7ZJS - chains A and B of the 3 polymer chains in the assembly; structure by X-ray diffraction, 3.24 A resolution.

Chain A:
Protein: Cohesin subunit SA-2
From: Homo sapiens
UniProtKB: Q8N3U4 (STAG2_HUMAN); residues 1-1231 here = UniProt positions 1-1231
Sequence (1231 residues; numbered 1 to 1231; the number before each row is that of its first residue):
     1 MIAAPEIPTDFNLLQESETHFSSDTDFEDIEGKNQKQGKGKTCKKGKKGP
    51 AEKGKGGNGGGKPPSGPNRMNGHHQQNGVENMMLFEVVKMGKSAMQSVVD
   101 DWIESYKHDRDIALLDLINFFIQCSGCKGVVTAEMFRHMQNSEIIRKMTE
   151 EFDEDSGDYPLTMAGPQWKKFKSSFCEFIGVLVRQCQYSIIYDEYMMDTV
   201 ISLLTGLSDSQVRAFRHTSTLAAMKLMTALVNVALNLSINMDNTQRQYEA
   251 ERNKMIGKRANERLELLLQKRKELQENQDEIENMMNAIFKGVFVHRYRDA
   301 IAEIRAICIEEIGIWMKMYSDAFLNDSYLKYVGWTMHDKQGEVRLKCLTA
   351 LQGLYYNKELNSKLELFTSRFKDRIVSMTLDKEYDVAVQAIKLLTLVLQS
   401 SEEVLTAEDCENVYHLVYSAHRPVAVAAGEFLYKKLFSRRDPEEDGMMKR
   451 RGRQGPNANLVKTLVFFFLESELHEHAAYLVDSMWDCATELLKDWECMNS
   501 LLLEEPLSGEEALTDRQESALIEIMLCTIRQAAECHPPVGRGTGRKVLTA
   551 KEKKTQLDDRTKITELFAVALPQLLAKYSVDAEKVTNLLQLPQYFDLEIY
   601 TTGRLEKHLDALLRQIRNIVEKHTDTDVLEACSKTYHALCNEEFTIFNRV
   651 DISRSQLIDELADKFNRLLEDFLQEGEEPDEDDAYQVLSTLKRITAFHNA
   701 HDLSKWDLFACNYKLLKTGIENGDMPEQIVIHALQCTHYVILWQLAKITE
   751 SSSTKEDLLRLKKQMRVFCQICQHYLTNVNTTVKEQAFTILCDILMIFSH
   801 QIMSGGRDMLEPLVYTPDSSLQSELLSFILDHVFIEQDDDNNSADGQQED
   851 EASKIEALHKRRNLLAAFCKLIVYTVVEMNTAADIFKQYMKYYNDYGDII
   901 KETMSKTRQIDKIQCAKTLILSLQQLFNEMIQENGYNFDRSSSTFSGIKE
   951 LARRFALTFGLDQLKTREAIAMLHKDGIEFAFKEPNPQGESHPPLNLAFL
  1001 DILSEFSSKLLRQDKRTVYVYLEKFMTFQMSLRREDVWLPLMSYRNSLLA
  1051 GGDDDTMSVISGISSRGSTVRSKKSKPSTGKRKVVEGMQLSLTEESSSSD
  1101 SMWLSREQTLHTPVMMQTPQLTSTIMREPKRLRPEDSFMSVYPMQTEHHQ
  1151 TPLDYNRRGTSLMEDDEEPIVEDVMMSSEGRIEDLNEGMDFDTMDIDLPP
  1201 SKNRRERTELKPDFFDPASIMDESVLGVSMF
Unresolved in the structure: 1-80, 255-259, 439-454, 506-510, 840-848, 960-963, 1049-1231
Construct notes: conflict Arg-545 (Lys in Q8N3U4), Lys-546 (Arg in Q8N3U4)
Swiss-Prot annotation at these positions:
  - modified residue: Met-1 (N-acetylmethionine), Lys-607 (N6-acetyllysine), Ser-1058 (Phosphoserine), Ser-1061 (Phosphoserine), Ser-1064 (Phosphoserine), Ser-1065 (Phosphoserine), Thr-1112 (Phosphothreonine), Ser-1177 (Phosphoserine), Ser-1178 (Phosphoserine)
  - natural variant: Arg-69 to Phe-1231 (deletion: In HPE13 and MKMS), Gln-140 to Phe-1231 (deletion: In MKMS), Arg-146 to Phe-1231 (deletion: In HPE13), Tyr-159 (Y159C: In MKMS), Arg-259 to Phe-1231 (deletion: In HPE13), Ser-327 (S327N: In MKMS), Cys-535 to Phe-1231 (deletion: In MKMS), Arg-604 (R604Q: In MKMS; uncertain significance), Lys-1009 (K1009N: In MKMS), Arg-1012 to Phe-1231 (deletion: In HPE13)

Chain B:
Protein: Double-strand-break repair protein rad21 homolog
From: Homo sapiens
UniProtKB: O60216 (RAD21_HUMAN); residues 1-631 here = UniProt positions 1-631
Sequence (631 residues; numbered 1 to 631; the number before each row is that of its first residue):
     1 MFYAHFVLSKRGPLAKIWLAAHWDKKLTKAHVFECNLESSVESIISPKVK
    51 MALRTSGHLLLGVVRIYHRKAKYLLADCNEAFIKIKMAFRPGVVDLPEEN
   101 REAAYNAITLPEEFHDFDQPLPDLDDIDVAQQFSLNQSRVEEITMREEVG
   151 NISILQENDFGDFGMDDREIMREGSAFEDDDMLVSTTTSNLLLESEQSTS
   201 NLNEKINHLEYEDQYKDDNFGEGNDGGILDDKLISNNDGGIFDDPPALSE
   251 AGVMLPEQPAHDDMDEDDNVSMGGPDSPDSVDPVEPMPTMTDQTTLVPNE
   301 EEAFALEPIDITVKETKAKRKRKLIVDSVKELDSKTIRAQLSDYSDIVTT
   351 LDLAPPTKKLMMWKETGGVEKLFSLPAQPLWNNRLLKLFTRCLTPLVPED
   401 LRKRRKGGEADNLDEFLKEFENPEVPREDQQQQHQQRDVIDEPIIEEPSR
   451 LQESVMEASRTNIDESAMPPPPPQGVKRKAGQIDPEPVMPPQQVEQMEIP
   501 PVELPPEEPPNICQLIPELELLPEKEKEKEKEKEDDEEEEDEDASGGDQD
   551 QEERRWNKRTQQMLHGLQRALAKTGAESISLLELCRNTNRKQAAAKFYSF
   601 LVLKKQQAIELTQEEPYSDIIATPGPRFHII
Unresolved in the structure: 1-320, 395-631
Swiss-Prot annotation at these positions:
  - region: Ile-154 to Met-171 (Interaction with NIPBL)
  - site (Cleavage): Arg-172, Glu-173, Asp-279, Ser-280, Arg-450, Leu-451
  - modified residue: Ser-46 (Phosphoserine), Ser-153 (Phosphoserine), Ser-175 (Phosphoserine), Ser-249 (Phosphoserine), Thr-394 (Phosphothreonine), Ser-454 (Phosphoserine), Ser-545 (Phosphoserine), Thr-623 (Phosphothreonine)
  - cross-link (Glycyl lysine isopeptide (Lys-Gly)): Lys-48 (interchain with G-Cter in SUMO2), Lys-216 (interchain with G-Cter in SUMO2), Lys-418 (interchain with G-Cter in SUMO2)
  - natural variant: Gln-197 to Ile-631 (deletion: In CDLS4), Pro-376 (P376R: In CDLS4), Gly-481 (G481R: Found in a radiation-sensitive cancer patient), Cys-585 (C585R: In CDLS4), Ala-622 (A622T: In MGS)
  - mutagenesis: Met-1 to Asp-126 (Abolishes interaction with SMC1), Asp-126 to Asp-282 (Abolishes binding to SMARCA5), Arg-172 (R172A: Abolishes first cleavage by ESPL1, no effect on nuclear localization), Asp-276 to Ser-280 (Loss of cleavage by caspase-3 or caspase-7), Asp-279 (D279A/E: Loss of cleavage by caspase-3 or caspase-7), Asp-282 (D282E: No effect on cleavage by caspase-3 or caspase-7), Arg-450 (R450A: Abolishes second cleavage by ESPL1, no effect on nuclear localization)

Chain A / chain B interface:
Residue-residue contacts (144; chain A residue first):
  Thr-149(A) with Arg-322(B), hydrogen bond (backbone-side chain); Leu-324(B)
  Phe-152(A) with Arg-322(B); Leu-324(B), hydrophobic
  Glu-154(A) with Arg-322(B), salt bridge; Lys-323(B); Leu-324(B)
  Asp-155(A) with Lys-323(B), hydrogen bond (backbone-side chain)
  Ser-156(A) with Lys-323(B)
  Gly-157(A) with Lys-323(B); Ile-325(B)
  Asp-209(A) with Lys-330(B), salt bridge
  Ser-210(A) with Lys-330(B)
  Gln-211(A) with Val-326(B); Asp-327(B), hydrogen bond (backbone-backbone); Ser-328(B)
  Val-212(A) with Leu-324(B), hydrophobic; Ile-325(B)
  Arg-213(A) with Ile-325(B), hydrogen bond (backbone-backbone); Asp-327(B), salt bridge
  Arg-216(A) with Asp-327(B), salt bridge
  His-295(A) with Glu-331(B)
  Arg-296(A) with Lys-330(B); Glu-331(B)
  Arg-298(A) with Glu-331(B), salt bridge; Leu-332(B), hydrogen bond (backbone-backbone); Asp-333(B); Ser-334(B), hydrogen bond; Ile-337(B)
  Asp-299(A) with Lys-330(B); Leu-332(B)
  Ala-300(A) with Val-329(B); Lys-330(B), hydrogen bond (backbone-backbone)
  Ile-301(A) with Asp-327(B)
  Arg-305(A) with Leu-332(B)
  Trp-334(A) with Leu-341(B), hydrophobic
  His-337(A) with Gln-340(B); Leu-341(B); Tyr-344(B); Ile-347(B)
  Asp-338(A) with Ile-347(B)
  Lys-339(A) with Gln-340(B); Asp-343(B), hydrogen bond (side chain-backbone); Tyr-344(B); Asp-346(B), salt bridge
  Arg-344(A) with Ile-347(B)
  Arg-374(A) with Tyr-344(B); Ile-347(B); Val-348(B)
  Ser-377(A) with Tyr-344(B)
  Leu-380(A) with Val-348(B); Thr-349(B), hydrogen bond (backbone-backbone); Thr-350(B); Leu-351(B)
  Asp-381(A) with Ile-347(B)
  Lys-382(A) with Asp-346(B), hydrogen bond (side chain-backbone); Ile-347(B), hydrogen bond (backbone-backbone); Val-348(B)
  Tyr-384(A) with Asp-352(B)
  His-415(A) with Leu-351(B)
  Tyr-418(A) with Leu-353(B); Ala-354(B), hydrogen bond (backbone-backbone)
  Ser-419(A) with Leu-351(B); Asp-352(B); Ala-354(B)
  Ala-420(A) with Asp-352(B), hydrogen bond (backbone-backbone); Ala-354(B), hydrophobic
  Leu-473(A) with Pro-356(B)
  His-474(A) with Leu-353(B); Ala-354(B), hydrogen bond (side chain-backbone); Pro-355(B), hydrogen bond (side chain-backbone); Pro-356(B)
  Glu-475(A) with Pro-356(B), hydrogen bond (backbone-backbone); Thr-357(B)
  His-476(A) with Pro-355(B), hydrogen bond (side chain-backbone); Pro-356(B); Thr-357(B); Lys-358(B), hydrogen bond (side chain-backbone); Met-361(B)
  Ala-478(A) with Met-361(B), hydrophobic
  Tyr-479(A) with Ala-354(B), hydrophobic; Pro-355(B); Met-361(B), hydrophobic
  Glu-523(A) with Lys-358(B), salt bridge
  Leu-526(A) with Lys-358(B)
  Val-539(A) with Met-361(B), hydrophobic; Lys-364(B); Glu-365(B)
  Gly-540(A) with Lys-364(B)
  Asn-587(A) with Lys-358(B), hydrogen bond
  Asp-627(A) with Lys-359(B), salt bridge
  Glu-630(A) with Trp-381(B)
  Lys-634(A) with Trp-381(B)
  His-637(A) with Trp-381(B); Asn-382(B), hydrogen bond
  Ala-696(A) with Trp-381(B)
  Asn-699(A) with Pro-379(B), hydrogen bond (side chain-backbone); Leu-380(B); Trp-381(B), hydrogen bond (side chain-backbone); Leu-385(B)
  Ala-700(A) with Asn-382(B), hydrogen bond (backbone-side chain)
  Asp-702(A) with Arg-384(B), salt bridge
  Gln-735(A) with Gln-378(B)
  Leu-742(A) with Leu-380(B), hydrophobic; Leu-385(B); Leu-388(B)
  Trp-743(A) with Asn-382(B); Arg-384(B); Leu-385(B)
  Ala-746(A) with Arg-384(B); Leu-388(B), hydrophobic
  Gln-786(A) with Gln-378(B)
  Thr-789(A) with Gln-378(B)
  Asp-793(A) with Pro-376(B); Ala-377(B), hydrogen bond (side chain-backbone); Gln-378(B), hydrogen bond (side chain-backbone)
  Met-796(A) with Phe-389(B), hydrophobic
  Ile-797(A) with Phe-389(B), hydrophobic; Cys-392(B)
  Gln-801(A) with Cys-392(B); Leu-393(B); Thr-394(B), hydrogen bond (side chain-backbone)
  Arg-807(A) with Arg-391(B)
  Ala-852(A) with Leu-360(B)
  Ile-855(A) with Leu-360(B), hydrophobic
  Glu-856(A) with Thr-357(B), hydrogen bond; Lys-359(B); Leu-360(B); Trp-363(B)
  His-859(A) with Trp-363(B)
  Lys-860(A) with Trp-363(B)
  Arg-862(A) with Leu-372(B)
  Asn-863(A) with Leu-372(B); Ala-377(B)
  Cys-869(A) with Phe-373(B), hydrophobic
  Lys-870(A) with Leu-372(B); Leu-375(B)
  Tyr-874(A) with Cys-392(B); Leu-393(B); Thr-394(B), hydrogen bond (side chain-backbone)
  Asp-898(A) with Val-369(B)
  Ile-899(A) with Val-369(B); Phe-373(B), hydrophobic
  Thr-903(A) with Phe-373(B)
Other interface residues (no listed pair), chain A (94 interface residues in all): Glu-150, Tyr-297, Asp-373, Leu-416, Gln-590, Ser-633, His-738, Tyr-739, Leu-745, Thr-749, Ser-799, Ile-802, Ser-804, Ala-866, Ala-867, Val-873, Glu-902

Overview:
Chain A and chain B form an interface of 94 and 56 residues respectively, with 28 hydrogen bonds and 9 salt
bridges. Polar contacts include Glu-154(A)/Arg-322(B), Asp-209(A)/Lys-330(B) and Arg-213(A)/Asp-327(B).
UniProt lists 10 mutagenesis sites on chain B.
Chain A is Cohesin subunit SA-2 and chain B is Double-strand-break repair protein rad21 homolog, both from
Homo sapiens; the structure, Structural basis of centromeric cohesion protection by SGO1, was determined by
X-ray diffraction.
